PDB entry 1U8H | X-ray diffraction, 2.10 A resolution | chains A and C of the 3 polymer chains in the assembly

[Chain A]
Protein: Antibody 2F5 (light chain)
Organism: Homo sapiens
Notes: antibody fragment or engineered binder
Chain sequence (214 residues; each row starts with the number of its first residue):
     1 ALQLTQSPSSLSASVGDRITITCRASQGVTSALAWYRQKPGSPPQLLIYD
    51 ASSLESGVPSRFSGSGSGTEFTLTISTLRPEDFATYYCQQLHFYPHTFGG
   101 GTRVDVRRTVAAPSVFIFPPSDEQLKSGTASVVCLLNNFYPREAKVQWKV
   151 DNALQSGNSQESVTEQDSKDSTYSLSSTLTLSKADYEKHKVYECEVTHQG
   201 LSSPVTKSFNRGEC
Disulfides: Cys23-Cys88, Cys134-Cys194

[Chain C]
Protein: GP41 peptide
Chain sequence (7 residues; each row starts with the number of its first residue):
     1 ALDKWAS

[How chain A and chain C interact]
Residue-residue contacts - 11 pairs, chain A then chain C:
  Leu91(A) - Asp3(C)
  His92(A) - Leu2(C)
  His92(A) - Asp3(C)  hydrogen bond (backbone-backbone)
  His92(A) - Ala6(C)
  Phe93(A) - Ala1(C)
  Phe93(A) - Leu2(C)  hydrophobic
  Tyr94(A) - Ala1(C)  hydrogen bond (backbone-backbone)
  Tyr94(A) - Leu2(C)
  Tyr94(A) - Asp3(C)  hydrogen bond
  Tyr94(A) - Lys4(C)  hydrogen bond (side chain-backbone)
  His96(A) - Asp3(C)  salt bridge
Interface residues without a listed pair, chain C (6 interface residues in all): Ser7

[Summary]
5 residues of chain A face 6 of chain C across their interface, with 4 hydrogen bonds and 1 salt bridge. Polar
contacts include His96(A)-Asp3(C), Tyr94(A)-Asp3(C) and Tyr94(A)-Lys4(C).
Here chain A is Antibody 2F5 (light chain) (Homo sapiens) and chain C is GP41 peptide. Entry 1U8H (Crystal
structure of the HIV-1 Cross Neutralizing Monoclonal Antibody 2F5 in complex with gp41 Peptide ALDKWAS) was
determined by X-ray diffraction, deposited together with 1U8I, 1U8J, 1U8L, 1U8M, 1U8N, 1U8O and 14 further
entries.
